Entry 5AJK (X-ray diffraction, 2.55 A resolution); this record covers chains C and D of the 4 polymer chains in the assembly.

== Chain C ==
Protein: Homolog of vaccinia virus cds F1L
Source organism: Variola virus
Reference sequence: Q85365 (Q85365_VARV); numbering as in UniProt (aligned over 39-201)
Chain sequence (168 residues; numbered 34 to 201; the number before each row is that of its first residue):
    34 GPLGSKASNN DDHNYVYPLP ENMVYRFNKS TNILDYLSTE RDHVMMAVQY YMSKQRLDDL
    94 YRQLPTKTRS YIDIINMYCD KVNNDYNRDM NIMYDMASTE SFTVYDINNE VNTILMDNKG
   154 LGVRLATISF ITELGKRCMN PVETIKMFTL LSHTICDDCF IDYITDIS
Unresolved in the structure: 34-62
Sequence notes: expression tag (34-38)

== Chain D ==
Protein: Bcl-2 homologous antagonist/killer
Source organism: Homo sapiens
Reference sequence: Q16611 (BAK_HUMAN); residues 67-92 here = UniProt positions 67-92
Chain sequence (26 residues; numbered 67 to 92; the number before each row is that of its first residue):
    67 PSSTMGQVGR QLAIIGDDIN RRYDSE
Unresolved in the structure: 67, 91-92
Curated features (UniProtKB/Swiss-Prot):
  - motif: Val74 to Arg88 (BH3)

== How chain C and chain D interact ==
Contacting residue pairs - 40 pairs, chain C then chain D:
  Lys114(C) - Arg88(D)
  Val115(C) - Ile85(D)  hydrophobic
  Asp118(C) - Arg88(D)  salt bridge
  Tyr119(C) - Ile81(D)  hydrophobic
  Tyr119(C) - Asp84(D)  hydrogen bond
  Tyr119(C) - Ile85(D)
  Tyr119(C) - Arg88(D)  hydrogen bond
  Asp122(C) - Ile81(D)
  Met126(C) - Val74(D)
  Met126(C) - Gln77(D)
  Met126(C) - Leu78(D)  hydrophobic
  Met126(C) - Ile81(D)  hydrophobic
  Met129(C) - Thr70(D)
  Met129(C) - Val74(D)  hydrophobic
  Met129(C) - Gln77(D)
  Ala130(C) - Val74(D)
  Thr132(C) - Thr70(D)
  Glu133(C) - Ser68(D)  hydrogen bond (side chain-backbone)
  Glu133(C) - Thr70(D)  hydrogen bond
  Asp139(C) - Met71(D)
  Ile140(C) - Met71(D)  hydrophobic
  Glu143(C) - Met71(D)
  Glu143(C) - Gly72(D)
  Glu143(C) - Gly75(D)
  Ile147(C) - Gly75(D)
  Asn151(C) - Ala79(D)
  Asn151(C) - Asp83(D)
  Gly153(C) - Asn86(D)
  Leu154(C) - Asn86(D)
  Gly155(C) - Gly82(D)
  Gly155(C) - Ile85(D)
  Gly155(C) - Asn86(D)  hydrogen bond (backbone-side chain)
  Val156(C) - Leu78(D)
  Val156(C) - Ala79(D)
  Val156(C) - Gly82(D)
  Ala159(C) - Leu78(D)
  Ala159(C) - Ile81(D)  hydrophobic
  Thr160(C) - Leu78(D)
  Phe163(C) - Val74(D)  hydrophobic
  Phe163(C) - Leu78(D)  hydrophobic
Other interface residues (no listed pair), chain C (26 interface residues in all): Met123, Phe135, Val144, Leu158
Other interface residues (no listed pair), chain D (19 interface residues in all): Ser69, Gln73, Arg76

== Summary ==
26 residues of chain C face 19 of chain D across their interface, with 5 hydrogen bonds and 1 salt bridge.
Polar pairs include Asp118(C)-Arg88(D), Tyr119(C)-Asp84(D) and Tyr119(C)-Arg88(D).
Chain C is Homolog of vaccinia virus cds F1L (Variola virus) and chain D is Bcl-2 homologous antagonist/killer
(Homo sapiens); the structure, Crystal structure of variola virus virulence factor F1L in complex with human
Bak BH3 domain, was determined by X-ray diffraction (same publication as 5AJJ).
